PDB entry 6A27 | X-ray diffraction, 1.35 A resolution | chains A and B

[Chain A (and B)]
Protein: DNA repair protein PprA
Source organism: Deinococcus radiodurans R1
Notes: chain B of this document is another copy of the same molecule, construct and numbering; everything in this record applies to it too
Reference sequence: O32504 (PPRA_DEIRA); residues 1-284 here correspond to UniProt positions 17-300 (UniProt number = residue number + 16)
Sequence (284 residues; row label = number of the first residue in the row):
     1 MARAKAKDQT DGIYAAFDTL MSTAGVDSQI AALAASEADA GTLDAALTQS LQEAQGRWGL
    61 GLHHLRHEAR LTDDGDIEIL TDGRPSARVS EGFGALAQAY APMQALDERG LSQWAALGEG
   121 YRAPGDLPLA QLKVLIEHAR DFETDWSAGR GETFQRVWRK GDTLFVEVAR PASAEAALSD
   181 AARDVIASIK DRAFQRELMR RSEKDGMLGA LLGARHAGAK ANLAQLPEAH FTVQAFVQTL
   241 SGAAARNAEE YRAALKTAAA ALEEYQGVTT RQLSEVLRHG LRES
Disordered / not traced: 1-11, 173-225, 267-284 (chain B: 1-11, 172-226, 267-284)
Construct notes: engineered mutation Arg183 (Trp199 in O32504)
UniProt features mapped onto this chain:
  - modified residue: Thr72 (Phosphothreonine), Ser112 (Phosphoserine), Thr144 (Phosphothreonine)

[Chain A / chain B interface]
Residue-residue contacts (34):
  Leu117(A) - Arg140(B)
  Gly118(A) - Arg140(B)  hydrogen bond (backbone-side chain)
  Glu119(A) - Arg140(B)  hydrogen bond (backbone-side chain)
  Gly120(A) - Arg140(B)  hydrogen bond (backbone-side chain)
  Tyr121(A) - Glu137(B)  hydrogen bond (side chain-backbone)
  Tyr121(A) - His138(B)  hydrogen bond
  Tyr121(A) - Ala139(B)
  Tyr121(A) - Arg140(B)  hydrogen bond (backbone-side chain)
  Tyr121(A) - Arg246(B)
  Pro124(A) - His138(B)
  Leu127(A) - His138(B)
  Gln131(A) - Val134(B)
  Val134(A) - Gln131(B)
  Val134(A) - Val134(B)  hydrophobic
  Leu135(A) - Val134(B)
  Leu135(A) - His138(B)
  Leu135(A) - Ala139(B)
  Glu137(A) - Tyr121(B)  hydrogen bond (backbone-side chain)
  His138(A) - Tyr121(B)  hydrogen bond
  His138(A) - Ala123(B)
  His138(A) - Pro124(B)
  His138(A) - Leu127(B)
  His138(A) - Leu135(B)
  Ala139(A) - Tyr121(B)
  Ala139(A) - Leu135(B)
  Ala139(A) - Ala139(B)  hydrophobic
  Arg140(A) - Leu117(B)
  Arg140(A) - Gly118(B)  hydrogen bond (side chain-backbone)
  Arg140(A) - Glu119(B)
  Arg140(A) - Gly120(B)  hydrogen bond (side chain-backbone)
  Arg140(A) - Tyr121(B)  hydrogen bond (side chain-backbone)
  Arg140(A) - Asp141(B)
  Asp141(A) - Arg140(B)
  Arg246(A) - Tyr121(B)
Also at the interface, not in a pair above, chain A (20 interface residues in all): Arg122, Ala123, Phe142, Glu143
Also at the interface, not in a pair above, chain B (20 interface residues in all): Ala115, Arg122, Glu143

[Overview]
The chain A/chain B interface involves 20 residues from each chain, with 11 hydrogen bonds. Polar contacts
include Gly118(A)-Arg140(B), Glu119(A)-Arg140(B) and Gly120(A)-Arg140(B).
Chain A and chain B are both DNA repair protein PprA (Deinococcus radiodurans R1); the structure, Crystal
structure of PprA W183R mutant form 1, was determined by X-ray diffraction, deposited together with 6A28.
